8BA7 - chains B and K of the 14 polymer chains in the assembly; structure by electron microscopy, 4.40 A resolution (low resolution: residue-level contacts below are approximate; hydrogen-bond / salt-bridge calls are withheld).

Chain B (and K):
Name: Chaperonin GroEL
From: Escherichia coli
Notes: EC 5.6.1.7; chain K of this document is another copy of the same molecule, construct and numbering; everything in this record applies to it too
UniProt: P0A6F5 (CH60_ECOLI); residue numbers follow UniProt; this construct covers 2-548
Amino-acid sequence (547 residues; row label = number of the first residue in the row):
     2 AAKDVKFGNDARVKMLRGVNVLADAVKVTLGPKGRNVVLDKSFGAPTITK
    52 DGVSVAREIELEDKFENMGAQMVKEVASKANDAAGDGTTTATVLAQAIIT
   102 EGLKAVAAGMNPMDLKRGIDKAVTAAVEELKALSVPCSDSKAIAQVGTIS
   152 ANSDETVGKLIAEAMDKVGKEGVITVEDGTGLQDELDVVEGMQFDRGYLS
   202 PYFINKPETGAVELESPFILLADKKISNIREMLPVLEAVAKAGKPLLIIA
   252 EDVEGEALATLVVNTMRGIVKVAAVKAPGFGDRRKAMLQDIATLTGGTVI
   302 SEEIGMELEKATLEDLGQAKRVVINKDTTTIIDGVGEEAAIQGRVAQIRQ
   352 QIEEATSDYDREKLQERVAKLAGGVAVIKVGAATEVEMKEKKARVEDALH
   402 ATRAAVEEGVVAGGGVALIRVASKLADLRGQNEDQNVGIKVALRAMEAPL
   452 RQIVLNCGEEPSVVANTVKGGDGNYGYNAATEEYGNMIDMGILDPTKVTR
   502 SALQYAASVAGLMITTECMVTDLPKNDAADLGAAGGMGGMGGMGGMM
Unresolved in the structure: 526-548

Chain B / chain K interface:
Pairs across the interface (8; chain B residue first):
  Glu461(B) - Ser463(K)
  Glu461(B) - Val464(K)
  Ser463(B) - Glu461(K)
  Ser463(B) - Ser463(K)
  Ser463(B) - Val464(K)
  Val464(B) - Val464(K)
  Val464(B) - Asn467(K)
  Asn467(B) - Val464(K)
Other interface residues (no listed pair), chain B (5 interface residues in all): Arg452

Summary:
The interface between chain B and chain K involves 5 residues on one side and 4 on the other.
Chain B and chain K are both Chaperonin GroEL (Escherichia coli); the structure, CryoEM structure of
nucleotide-free GroEL-Rubisco, was determined by electron microscopy together with 8BA8 and 8BA9 from the same
study.
